Entry 7F67 (electron microscopy, 3.59 A resolution); this record covers chains B and L of the 18 polymer chains in the assembly.

[Chain B]
Name: Translation initiation factor eIF-2B subunit alpha
Source organism: Homo sapiens
UniProtKB: Q14232 (EI2BA_HUMAN); residue numbers follow UniProt; this construct covers 1-305
Chain sequence (305 residues; numbered 1 to 305; the number before each row is that of its first residue):
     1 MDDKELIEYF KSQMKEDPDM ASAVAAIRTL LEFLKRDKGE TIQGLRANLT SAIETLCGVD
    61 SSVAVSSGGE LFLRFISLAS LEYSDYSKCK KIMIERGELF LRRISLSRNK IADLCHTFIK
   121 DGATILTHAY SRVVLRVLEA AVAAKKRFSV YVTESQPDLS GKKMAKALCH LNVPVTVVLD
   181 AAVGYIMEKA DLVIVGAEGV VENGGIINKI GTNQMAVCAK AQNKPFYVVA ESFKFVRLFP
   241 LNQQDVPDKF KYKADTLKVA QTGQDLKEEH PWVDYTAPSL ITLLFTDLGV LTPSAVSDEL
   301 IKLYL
Disordered / not traced: 255-267
Reported in the primary citation:
  - mutagenesis - A47E: unchanged binding to eIF2(alphaP)

[Chain L]
Name: Non-structural protein NS-S
Source organism: Sandfly fever sicilian virus
UniProtKB: P12792 (NSS_SFSV); residues 1-261 here correspond to UniProt positions 7-267 (UniProt number = residue number + 6)
Chain sequence (261 residues; row label = number of the first residue in the row):
     1 MNSQYMFDYP AINIDVRCHR LLSSVSYVAY NKFHTHDVST YEHCEIPLEK LRLGFGRRNS
    61 LADFYSLGEL PASWGPACYF SSVKPMMYTF QGMASDLSRF DLTSFSRKGL PNVLKALSWP
   121 LGIPDCEIFS ICSDRFVRGL QTRDQLMSYI LRMGDSHSLD ECIVQAHKKI LQEARRLGLS
   181 DEHYNGYDLF REIGSLVCLR LINAEPFDTA SSGEALDVRT VIRSYRASDP STGLTEYGNS
   241 LWTPIHSHVD ENDESSSDSD F
Disordered / not traced: 15-21, 104-110, 205-261

[Chain B / chain L interface]
Contacting residue pairs - 32 pairs, chain B then chain L:
  Met1(B) - Phe80(L)
  Asp2(B) - Tyr79(L)
  Asp2(B) - Phe80(L)
  Asp3(B) - Phe80(L)
  Leu6(B) - Phe80(L)  hydrophobic
  Phe33(B) - Phe80(L)  hydrophobic
  Asp37(B) - Tyr79(L)  hydrogen bond (backbone-side chain)
  Lys38(B) - Tyr79(L)  hydrogen bond (backbone-side chain)
  Thr41(B) - His43(L)  hydrogen bond
  Gln43(B) - Asp8(L)  hydrogen bond
  Gln43(B) - Glu45(L)
  Gln43(B) - Leu140(L)
  Gln43(B) - Arg143(L)
  Arg46(B) - Tyr5(L)
  Arg46(B) - Phe7(L)
  Arg46(B) - Val38(L)
  Ala47(B) - Thr40(L)
  Asn48(B) - Ala77(L)
  Asn48(B) - Cys78(L)
  Asn48(B) - Tyr79(L)  hydrogen bond (side chain-backbone)
  Ser51(B) - Phe80(L)
  Glu70(B) - Asn2(L)  hydrogen bond (backbone-side chain)
  Leu73(B) - Asn2(L)
  Arg74(B) - Asn2(L)
  Arg74(B) - Phe33(L)
  Ser77(B) - Tyr5(L)
  Ser80(B) - Tyr5(L)
  Ser80(B) - Phe7(L)
  Leu81(B) - Asn31(L)
  Arg237(B) - Met1(L)
  Tyr304(B) - Asn2(L)  hydrogen bond
  Tyr304(B) - Phe33(L)  hydrophobic
Other interface residues (no listed pair), chain B (24 interface residues in all): Gly39, Ile42, Gly44
Other interface residues (no listed pair), chain L (19 interface residues in all): Arg57, Ser73
The authors on this interface:
  - hot spots on chain B (mutagenesis) - A47E: abolished binding to Non-structural protein NS-S (chain L)

[Summary]
The interface between chain B and chain L involves 24 residues on one side and 19 on the other, with 7
hydrogen bonds. Among the polar pairs are Asp37(B)-Tyr79(L), Lys38(B)-Tyr79(L) and Thr41(B)-His43(L). From the
paper: A47E of chain B abolishes binding to Non-structural protein NS-S (chain L); A47E of chain B leaves
binding to eIF2(alphaP) unchanged.
Here chain B is Translation initiation factor eIF-2B subunit alpha (Homo sapiens) and chain L is
Non-structural protein NS-S (Sandfly fever sicilian virus). Entry 7F67 (eIF2B-SFSV NSs-2-eIF2) was determined
by electron microscopy, deposited together with 7F64, 7F66 and 7VLK.
